Entry 6FLG (X-ray diffraction, 2.50 A resolution); this record covers chains A and C.

Chain A:
Protein: NAD-dependent protein deacylase sirtuin-5, mitochondrial
From: Danio rerio
Notes: EC 3.5.1.-
Reference sequence: Q6DHI5 (SIR5_DANRE); residues 28-305 here = UniProt positions 28-305
Chain sequence (284 residues; numbered 22 to 305; the number before each row is that of its first residue):
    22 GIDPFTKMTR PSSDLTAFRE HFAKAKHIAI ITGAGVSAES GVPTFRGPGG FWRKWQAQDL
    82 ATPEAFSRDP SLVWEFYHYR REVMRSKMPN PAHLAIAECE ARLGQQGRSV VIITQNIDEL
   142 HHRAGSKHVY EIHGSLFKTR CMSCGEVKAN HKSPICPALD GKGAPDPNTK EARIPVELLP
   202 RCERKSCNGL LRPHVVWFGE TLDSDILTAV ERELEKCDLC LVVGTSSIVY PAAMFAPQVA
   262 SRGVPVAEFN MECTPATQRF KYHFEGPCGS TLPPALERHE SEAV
Disordered / not traced: 22-34, 299-305
Construct notes: expression tag (22-27)
Curated features (UniProtKB/Swiss-Prot):
  - active site: His154 (Proton acceptor)
  - binding site (NAD(+)): Gln136 to Asp139, Gly245 to Ser247, Asn271 to Glu273, Cys289
  - binding site (substrate): Tyr98, Arg101
  - binding site (Zn(2+)): Cys162, Cys165, Cys203, Cys208
Bound ions: Zn2+: Cys162, Cys165, Cys203, Cys208

Chain C:
Protein: 3(S)-(naphthylthio)succinyl-CPS1 peptide
Chain sequence (8 residues; numbered 1 to 8; the number before each row is that of its first residue):
     1 XVLXEYGV
Modified / non-standard residues: GZB (2-benzamidoethanoic acid) at position 1; DQK ((2S)-4-[[(5S)-5-azanyl-6-oxidanylidene-hexyl]amino]-2-naphthalen-2-ylsulfanyl-4-oxidanylidene-butanoic acid) at position 4

Chain A / chain C interface:
Contacting residue pairs (28; chain A residue first):
  Ala55(A) - DQK_4(C)
  Thr65(A) - DQK_4(C)
  Ala82(A) - DQK_4(C)
  Tyr98(A) - DQK_4(C)
  Arg101(A) - DQK_4(C)
  Gln136(A) - DQK_4(C)
  Asn137(A) - DQK_4(C)
  Ile138(A) - DQK_4(C)
  His154(A) - DQK_4(C)
  Val217(A) - DQK_4(C)
  Trp218(A) - DQK_4(C)
  Phe219(A) - DQK_4(C)
  Phe219(A) - Glu5(C)
  Glu221(A) - Val2(C)
  Glu221(A) - Leu3(C)
  Glu221(A) - DQK_4(C)
  Thr222(A) - GZB_1(C)
  Thr222(A) - Val2(C)
  Thr222(A) - Leu3(C)
  Leu223(A) - Val2(C)  hydrogen bond (backbone-backbone)
  Leu223(A) - DQK_4(C)
  Leu228(A) - Val2(C)  hydrophobic
  Tyr251(A) - DQK_4(C)
  Tyr251(A) - Glu5(C)
  Tyr251(A) - Tyr6(C)
  Ala254(A) - Tyr6(C)
  Met255(A) - Val2(C)  hydrophobic
  Met255(A) - Tyr6(C)  hydrogen bond (backbone-side chain)
Interface residues without a listed pair, chain A (24 interface residues in all): Ser58, Arg67, Asp139, Val216, Gly220

In short:
Chain A and chain C form an interface of 24 and 6 residues respectively, with 2 hydrogen bonds. Polar contacts
include Met255(A)-Tyr6(C) and Leu223(A)-Val2(C). UniProt lists active-site residue His154(A), 11 NAD+-binding
residues, substrate-binding residues Tyr98(A) and Arg101(A) and 4 Zn2+-binding residues on chain A.
Here chain A is NAD-dependent protein deacylase sirtuin-5, mitochondrial (Danio rerio) and chain C is
3(S)-(naphthylthio)succinyl-CPS1 peptide. Entry 6FLG (Crystal structure of zebrafish Sirtuin 5 in complex with
3(S)-(naphthylthio)succinyl-CPS1 peptide) was determined by X-ray diffraction (same publication as 6FKZ and
6FKY).
